PDB entry 5MP9 | electron microscopy, 4.10 A resolution (low resolution: residue-level contacts below are approximate; hydrogen-bond / salt-bridge calls are withheld) | chains H and M of the 34 polymer chains in the assembly

# Chain H
Molecule: 26S protease regulatory subunit 7 homolog
Source organism: Saccharomyces cerevisiae (strain ATCC 204508 / S288c)
UniProt: P33299 (PRS7_YEAST); residue numbers follow UniProt; this construct covers 1-467
Sequence (467 residues; each row starts with the number of its first residue):
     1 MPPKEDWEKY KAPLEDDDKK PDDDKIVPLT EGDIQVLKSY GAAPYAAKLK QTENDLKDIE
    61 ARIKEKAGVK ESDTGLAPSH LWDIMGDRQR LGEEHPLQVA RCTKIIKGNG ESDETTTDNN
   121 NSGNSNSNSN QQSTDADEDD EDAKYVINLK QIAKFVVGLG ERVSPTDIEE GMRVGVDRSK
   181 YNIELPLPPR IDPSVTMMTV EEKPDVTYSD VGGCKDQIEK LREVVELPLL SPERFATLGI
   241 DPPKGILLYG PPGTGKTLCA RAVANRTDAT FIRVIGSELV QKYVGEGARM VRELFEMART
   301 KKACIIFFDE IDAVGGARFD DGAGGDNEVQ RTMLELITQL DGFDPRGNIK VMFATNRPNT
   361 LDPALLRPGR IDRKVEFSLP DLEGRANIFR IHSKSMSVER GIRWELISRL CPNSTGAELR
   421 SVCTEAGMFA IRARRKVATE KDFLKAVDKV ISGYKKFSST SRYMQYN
Not modelled in the structure: 1-41, 108-143
Curated features (UniProtKB/Swiss-Prot):
  - binding site (ATP): Gly-250 to Thr-257
  - modified residue (Phosphoserine): Ser-164, Ser-231
Residues lining bound ligands:
  - ATP (adenosine-5'-triphosphate), molecule 1: Asp-210, Val-211, Gly-212, Lys-215, Pro-252, Gly-253, Thr-254, Gly-255, Lys-256, Thr-257, Leu-258, Arg-261, Asn-356, Ile-388, His-392, Gly-416, Ala-417, Arg-420
  - ATP, molecule 2: Ile-337, Asp-341, Arg-367, Arg-370

# Chain M
Molecule: 26S protease regulatory subunit 6A
Source organism: Saccharomyces cerevisiae (strain ATCC 204508 / S288c)
UniProt: P33297 (PRS6A_YEAST); residue numbers follow UniProt; this construct covers 1-434
Sequence (434 residues; numbered 1 to 434; the number before each row is that of its first residue):
     1 MATLEELDAQ TLPGDDELDQ EILNLSTQEL QTRAKLLDNE IRIFRSELQR LSHENNVMLE
    61 KIKDNKEKIK NNRQLPYLVA NVVEVMDMNE IEDKENSEST TQGGNVNLDN TAVGKAAVVK
   121 TSSRQTVFLP MVGLVDPDKL KPNDLVGVNK DSYLILDTLP SEFDSRVKAM EVDEKPTETY
   181 SDVGGLDKQI EELVEAIVLP MKRADKFKDM GIRAPKGALM YGPPGTGKTL LARACAAQTN
   241 ATFLKLAAPQ LVQMYIGEGA KLVRDAFALA KEKAPTIIFI DELDAIGTKR FDSEKSGDRE
   301 VQRTMLELLN QLDGFSSDDR VKVLAATNRV DVLDPALLRS GRLDRKIEFP LPSEDSRAQI
   361 LQIHSRKMTT DDDINWQELA RSTDEFNGAQ LKAVTVEAGM IALRNGQSSV KHEDFVEGIS
   421 EVQARKSKSV SFYA
Not modelled in the structure: 1-26, 88-114
Curated features (UniProtKB/Swiss-Prot):
  - binding site (ATP): Gly-222 to Thr-229
  - modified residue: Ala-2 (N-acetylalanine), Tyr-180 (Phosphotyrosine)
Residues lining bound ligands:
  - ATP (adenosine-5'-triphosphate), molecule 1: Asp-182, Val-183, Gly-184, Leu-186, Pro-223, Pro-224, Gly-225, Thr-226, Gly-227, Lys-228, Thr-229, Leu-230, Glu-282, Asn-328, Ile-360, Ile-363, His-364, Gly-388, Ala-389, Lys-392
  - ATP, molecule 2: Arg-213, Asp-313, Arg-339, Arg-342

# Interface between chain H and chain M
Residue-residue contacts (87):
  Arg-101(H) / Ser-165(M)
  Thr-103(H) / Glu-162(M)
  Thr-103(H) / Ser-165(M)
  Lys-104(H) / Glu-162(M)
  Lys-104(H) / Lys-168(M)
  Lys-144(H) / Leu-75(M)
  Lys-144(H) / Tyr-77(M)
  Gln-151(H) / Arg-124(M)
  Ile-152(H) / Ser-122(M)
  Ile-152(H) / Arg-124(M)
  Ala-153(H) / Ser-122(M)
  Ala-153(H) / Ser-123(M)
  Lys-154(H) / Leu-78(M)
  Lys-154(H) / Val-79(M)
  Lys-154(H) / Ser-122(M)
  Lys-154(H) / Glu-162(M)
  Phe-155(H) / Leu-78(M)
  Val-156(H) / Pro-76(M)
  Val-156(H) / Tyr-77(M)
  Val-156(H) / Val-79(M)
  Val-156(H) / Leu-159(M)
  Val-157(H) / Leu-75(M)
  Gly-158(H) / Leu-75(M)
  Glu-170(H) / Lys-168(M)
  Lys-180(H) / Gln-74(M)
  Lys-180(H) / Pro-76(M)
  Lys-180(H) / Asp-151(M)
  Tyr-181(H) / Pro-76(M)
  Tyr-181(H) / Lys-150(M)
  Lys-220(H) / Glu-421(M)
  Glu-223(H) / Met-400(M)
  Glu-223(H) / Arg-404(M)
  Arg-234(H) / Leu-403(M)
  Phe-235(H) / Leu-403(M)
  Leu-238(H) / Met-368(M)
  Leu-238(H) / Thr-369(M)
  Leu-238(H) / Gly-399(M)
  Leu-238(H) / Leu-403(M)
  Leu-238(H) / Ser-408(M)
  Gly-239(H) / Met-368(M)
  Ile-240(H) / Val-396(M)
  Ile-240(H) / Gly-399(M)
  Ile-240(H) / Met-400(M)
  Asp-241(H) / Val-396(M)
  Pro-243(H) / Met-400(M)
  Tyr-283(H) / Met-254(M)
  Val-284(H) / Gln-253(M)
  Val-284(H) / Met-254(M)
  Arg-289(H) / Met-254(M)
  Arg-292(H) / Gln-250(M)
  Arg-318(H) / Asp-284(M)
  Arg-318(H) / Asn-328(M)
  Arg-318(H) / Arg-329(M)
  Asp-320(H) / Thr-288(M)
  Asp-320(H) / Phe-291(M)
  Gly-322(H) / Phe-291(M)
  Ala-323(H) / Phe-291(M)
  Ala-323(H) / Ser-293(M)
  Gly-324(H) / Phe-291(M)
  Gly-325(H) / Phe-291(M)
  Asn-327(H) / Phe-291(M)
  Asn-327(H) / Asp-298(M)
  Arg-331(H) / Ala-285(M)
  Arg-331(H) / Val-301(M)
  Leu-334(H) / Glu-282(M)
  Leu-334(H) / Asp-284(M)
  Leu-334(H) / Ala-285(M)
  Glu-335(H) / Pro-249(M)
  Glu-335(H) / Gln-250(M)
  Asp-341(H) / Arg-233(M)
  Gly-342(H) / Arg-233(M)
  Phe-343(H) / Lys-175(M)
  Phe-343(H) / Thr-229(M)
  Phe-343(H) / Ala-232(M)
  Phe-343(H) / Arg-233(M)
  Phe-343(H) / Phe-243(M)
  Phe-343(H) / Lys-245(M)
  Phe-343(H) / Phe-279(M)
  Asp-344(H) / Arg-233(M)
  Asp-344(H) / Lys-245(M)
  Arg-367(H) / Pro-224(M)
  Arg-367(H) / Gly-225(M)
  Arg-367(H) / Ala-389(M)
  Pro-368(H) / Ala-393(M)
  Arg-373(H) / Glu-397(M)
  Arg-373(H) / Glu-421(M)
  Glu-376(H) / Lys-426(M)
Also at the interface, not in a pair above, chain H (57 interface residues in all): Cys-102, Ile-106, Val-146, Gly-171, Gly-285, Glu-286, Asp-321, Thr-338, Pro-345, Asp-362, Asp-372
Also at the interface, not in a pair above, chain M (62 interface residues in all): Pro-160, Phe-163, Pro-176, Ala-236, Val-252, Arg-290, Glu-300, Gln-390, Gln-407, Ser-409, Val-422

# Summary
Chain H and chain M form an interface of 57 and 62 residues respectively. One ATP molecule is bound between
chain H and chain M. Chain H binds ATP. Chain M binds ATP.
Here chain H is 26S protease regulatory subunit 7 homolog and chain M is 26S protease regulatory subunit 6A,
both from Saccharomyces cerevisiae (strain ATCC 204508 / S288c). Entry 5MP9 (26S proteasome in presence of ATP
(s1)) was determined by electron microscopy together with 5MPA, 5MPB, 5MPC, 5MPD and 5MPE from the same study.
